1KEE - chains A and E of the 8 polymer chains in the assembly; structure by X-ray diffraction, 2.10 A resolution.

[Chain A (and E)]
Name: Carbamoyl-phosphate synthetase large chain
From: Escherichia coli
Notes: EC 6.3.5.5; chain E of this document is another copy of the same molecule, construct and numbering; everything in this record applies to it too
UniProt: P00968 (CARB_ECOLI); residues 1-1073 here correspond to UniProt positions 0-1072 (UniProt number = residue number - 1)
Amino-acid sequence (1073 residues; each row starts with the number of its first residue):
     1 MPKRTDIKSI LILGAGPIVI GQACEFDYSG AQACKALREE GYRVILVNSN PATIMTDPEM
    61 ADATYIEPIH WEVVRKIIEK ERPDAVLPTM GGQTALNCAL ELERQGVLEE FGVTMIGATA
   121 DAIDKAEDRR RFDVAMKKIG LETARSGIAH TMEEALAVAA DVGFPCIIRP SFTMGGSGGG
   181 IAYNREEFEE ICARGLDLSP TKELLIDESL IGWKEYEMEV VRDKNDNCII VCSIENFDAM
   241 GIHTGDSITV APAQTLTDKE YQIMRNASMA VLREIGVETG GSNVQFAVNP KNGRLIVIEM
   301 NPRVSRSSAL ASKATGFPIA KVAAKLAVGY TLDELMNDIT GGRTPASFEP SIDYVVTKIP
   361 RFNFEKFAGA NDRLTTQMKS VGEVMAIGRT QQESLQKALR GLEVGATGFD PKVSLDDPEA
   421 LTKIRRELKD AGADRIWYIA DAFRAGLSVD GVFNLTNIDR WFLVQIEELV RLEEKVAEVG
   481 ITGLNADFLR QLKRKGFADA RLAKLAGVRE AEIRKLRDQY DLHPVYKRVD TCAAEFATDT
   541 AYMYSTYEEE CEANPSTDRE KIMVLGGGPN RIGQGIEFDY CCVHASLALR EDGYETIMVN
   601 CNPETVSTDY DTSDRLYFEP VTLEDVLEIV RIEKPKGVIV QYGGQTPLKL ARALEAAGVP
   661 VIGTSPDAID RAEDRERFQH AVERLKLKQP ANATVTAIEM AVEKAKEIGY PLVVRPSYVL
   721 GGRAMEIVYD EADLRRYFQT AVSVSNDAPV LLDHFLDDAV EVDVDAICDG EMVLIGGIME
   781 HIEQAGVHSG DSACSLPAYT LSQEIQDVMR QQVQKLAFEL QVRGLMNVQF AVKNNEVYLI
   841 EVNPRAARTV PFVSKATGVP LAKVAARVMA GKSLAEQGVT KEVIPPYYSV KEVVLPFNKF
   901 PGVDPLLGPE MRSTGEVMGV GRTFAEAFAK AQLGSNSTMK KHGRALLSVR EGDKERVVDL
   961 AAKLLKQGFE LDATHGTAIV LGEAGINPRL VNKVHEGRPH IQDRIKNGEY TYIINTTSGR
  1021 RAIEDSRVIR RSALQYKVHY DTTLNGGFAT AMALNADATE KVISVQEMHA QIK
Not modelled in the structure: 717-723, 742-749
Bound ions: K+ site 1: Asp84, Gly112, Thr114; K+ site 2: Ala126, Glu127, Glu299, Met300, Asn301; K+ site 3: Thr143, Ala144; K+ site 4: Glu215, Asn236, Asp238, Ala239, Ile242, Ser247; Mn2+ site 1: Gln285, Glu299 (together with ADP, phosphate ion); Mn2+ site 2: Glu299, Asn301 (together with ADP, phosphate ion); K+ site 5: Glu383, Asn570, Asn602, Glu604; K+ site 6: Glu761, Glu783, Gln784, Val787, Ser792; Mn2+ site 3: Gln829, Glu841 (together with ADP); K+ site 7: Glu841, Asn843 (together with ADP)
Residues lining bound ligands:
  - ADP (adenosine-5'-diphosphate), molecule 1: Arg129, Ala144, Ile167, Arg169, Thr173, Met174, Gly175, Gly176, Ser177, Asp207, Glu208, Ser209, Leu210, Ile211, Glu215, Met240, Gly241, Ile242, His243, Thr244, Gln285, Ile298, Glu299, Asn301, Thr376
  - ADP, molecule 2: Arg675, Pro690, Val713, Arg715, Met725, Asp753, His754, Phe755, Leu756, Glu761, Ala785, Gly786, Val787, His788, Ser789, Gln829, Ile840, Glu841, Pro909
  - tetraethylammonium ion (NET): Val19, Gln22, Gln93, Thr94, Asn97, Asn936
  - L-ornithine (ORN): Glu783, Asp791, Ser792, Ala793, Glu892, Val893, Leu895, Leu907, His1039, Tyr1040, Asp1041, Thr1042, Thr1043
Curated features (UniProtKB/Swiss-Prot):
  - binding site (ATP): Arg130, Gly176

[How chain A and chain E interact]
Contacting residue pairs (20; chain A residue first):
  Leu415(A) with Arg425(E), hydrogen bond (backbone-side chain)
  Asp417(A) with Arg425(E)
  Pro418(A) with Thr422(E); Arg425(E)
  Glu419(A) with Thr422(E)
  Leu421(A) with Leu421(E)
  Thr422(A) with Pro418(E); Glu419(E); Leu421(E); Thr422(E), hydrogen bond
  Arg425(A) with Leu415(E)
  Ala445(A) with Leu447(E)
  Gly446(A) with Leu447(E); Ser448(E), hydrogen bond (backbone-backbone); Gly451(E)
  Leu447(A) with Ala445(E); Gly446(E); Leu447(E)
  Ser448(A) with Gly446(E), hydrogen bond (backbone-backbone)
  Gly451(A) with Gly446(E)
Also at the interface, not in a pair above, chain A (13 interface residues in all): Asp416
Also at the interface, not in a pair above, chain E (12 interface residues in all): Asp417

[Overview]
Chain A and chain E form an interface of 13 and 12 residues respectively; the contacts include 4 hydrogen
bonds. Among the polar pairs are Leu415(A)-Arg425(E), Thr422(A)-Thr422(E) and Gly446(A)-Ser448(E). Chain A
binds ADP, L-ornithine and tetraethylammonium ion.
Chain A and chain E are both Carbamoyl-phosphate synthetase large chain (Escherichia coli); the structure,
Inactivation of the Amidotransferase Activity of Carbamoyl Phosphate Synthetase by the Antibiotic Acivicin,
was determined by X-ray diffraction.
